Entry 1D5Y (X-ray diffraction, 2.70 A resolution); this record covers chains N and A of the 4 polymer chains in the assembly.

# Chain N
Molecule: 21-nt DNA strand
Sequence (21 nucleotides; row label = number of the first residue in the row):
     1 ACTTTGACATTCAGTGCTGTC

# Chain A
Protein: Rob transcription factor
From: Escherichia coli
Notes: fragment: residues 3-289, klaaa extension after residue 289
UniProtKB: P0ACI0 (ROB_ECOLI); numbering as in UniProt (aligned over 3-289)
Amino-acid sequence (292 residues; row label = number of the first residue in the row):
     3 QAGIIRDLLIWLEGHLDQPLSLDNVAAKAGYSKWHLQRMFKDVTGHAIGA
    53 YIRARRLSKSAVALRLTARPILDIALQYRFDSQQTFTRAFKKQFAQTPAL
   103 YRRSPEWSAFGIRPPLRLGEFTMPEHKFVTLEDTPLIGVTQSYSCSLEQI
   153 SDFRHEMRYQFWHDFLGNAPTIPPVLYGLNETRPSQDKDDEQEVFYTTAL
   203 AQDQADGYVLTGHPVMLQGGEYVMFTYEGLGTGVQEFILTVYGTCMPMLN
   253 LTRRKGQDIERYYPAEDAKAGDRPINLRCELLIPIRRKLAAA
Not modelled in the structure: 270-273
Curated features (UniProtKB/Swiss-Prot):
  - DNA-binding region (H-T-H motif): Asp25 to Thr46, Ile73 to Phe96

# How chain N and chain A interact
Residue-residue contacts (13):
  DA13(N) - Leu24(A)  phosphate contact
  DA13(N) - Asp25(A)  hydrogen bond to the phosphate
  DA13(N) - Lys35(A)  salt bridge to the phosphate
  DG14(N) - Gln39(A)  base contact
  DG14(N) - Ala49(A)  phosphate contact
  DG14(N) - Gly51(A)  hydrogen bond to the phosphate
  DG14(N) - Ala52(A)  hydrogen bond to the phosphate
  DT15(N) - Trp36(A)  hydrogen bond to the base
  DT15(N) - Gln39(A)  base contact
  DT15(N) - Lys43(A)  salt bridge to the phosphate
  DG16(N) - Trp36(A)  base contact
  DG16(N) - Arg40(A)  base contact
  DC17(N) - Arg40(A)  base contact
Also at the interface, not in a pair above, chain N (6 interface residues in all): DC12
Also at the interface, not in a pair above, chain A (12 interface residues in all): Asn26, Ile50

# Overview
6 residues of chain N and 12 residues of chain A are in contact, with 4 hydrogen bonds and 2 salt bridges.
Among the polar pairs are DT15(N)-Trp36(A), DA13(N)-Asp25(A) and DG14(N)-Gly51(A).
Chain N is a 21-nt DNA strand and chain A is Rob transcription factor (Escherichia coli); the structure,
Crystal structure of the E. coli rob transcription factor in complex with DNA, was determined by X-ray
diffraction.
